PDB entry 1JCV | X-ray diffraction, 1.55 A resolution | chain A

# Chain A
Molecule: Cu/Zn superoxide dismutase
From: Saccharomyces cerevisiae
Notes: EC 1.15.1.1
UniProtKB: P00445 (SODC_YEAST); numbering as in UniProt (aligned over 1-153)
Chain sequence (153 residues; each row starts with the number of its first residue):
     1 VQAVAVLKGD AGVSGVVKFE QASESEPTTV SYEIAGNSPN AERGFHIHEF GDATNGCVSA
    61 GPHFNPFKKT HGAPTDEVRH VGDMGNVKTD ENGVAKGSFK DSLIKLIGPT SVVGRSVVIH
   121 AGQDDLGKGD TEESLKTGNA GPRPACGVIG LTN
Disulfide bonds: C57-C146
Bound ions: Cu ion: H46, H48, H120; Zn2+: H63, H71, H80, D83

# In short
The Cu ion site is built by H46, H48 and H120. H63, H71, H80 and D83 form the Zn2+ site.
Chain A is Cu/Zn superoxide dismutase (Saccharomyces cerevisiae); the structure, Reduced bridge-broken yeast
Cu/Zn superoxide dismutase low temperature (-180C) structure, was determined by X-ray diffraction, deposited
together with 1YSO.
